8Z54 - chains A and B; structure by X-ray diffraction, 1.45 A resolution.

[Chain A]
Protein: NAD-dependent protein deacylase sirtuin-5, mitochondrial
Organism: Homo sapiens
Notes: EC 2.3.1.-
UniProt: Q9NXA8 (SIR5_HUMAN); residues 36-302 here = UniProt positions 36-302
Sequence (274 residues; row label = number of the first residue in the row):
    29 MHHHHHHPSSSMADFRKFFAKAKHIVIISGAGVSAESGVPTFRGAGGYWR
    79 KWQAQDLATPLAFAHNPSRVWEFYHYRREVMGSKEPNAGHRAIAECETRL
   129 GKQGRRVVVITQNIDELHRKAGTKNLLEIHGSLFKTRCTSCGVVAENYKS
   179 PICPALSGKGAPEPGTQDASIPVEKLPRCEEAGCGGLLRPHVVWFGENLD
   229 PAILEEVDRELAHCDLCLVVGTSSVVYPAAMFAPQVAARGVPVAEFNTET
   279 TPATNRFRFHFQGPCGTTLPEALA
Not modelled in the structure: 29-35
Construct notes: initiating methionine (29); expression tag (30-35)
Curated features (UniProtKB/Swiss-Prot):
  - active site: His-158 (Proton acceptor)
  - binding site (NAD(+)): Gln-140 to Asp-143, Gly-249 to Ser-251, Asn-275 to Glu-277, Cys-293
  - binding site (substrate): Tyr-102, Arg-105
  - binding site (Zn(2+)): Cys-166, Cys-169, Cys-207, Cys-212
  - mutagenesis: Thr-69 (T69A: Abolishes enzyme activity), Tyr-102 (Y102F: Increases the KM for desuccinylation), Arg-105 (R105M: Increases the KM for desuccinylation. Does not affect deacetylase activity), His-158 (H158A: Abolishes desuccinylation and deglutarylation activity)
Metal / ion sites: Zn2+: Cys-166, Cys-169, Cys-207, Cys-212

[Chain B]
Protein: Peroxiredoxin-1 fragment
UniProt: Q06830 (PRDX1_HUMAN); residues 116-124 here correspond to UniProt positions 191-199 (UniProt number = residue number + 75)
Sequence (9 residues; row label = number of the first residue in the row):
   116 SKEYFSKQK
Not modelled in the structure: 116-119, 124
Modified positions: Lys-122 ((2S)-2-azanyl-6-[(4-hydroxy-4-oxo-butanoyl)amino]hexanoic acid; SLL)

[Chain A / chain B interface]
Pairs across the interface (25; chain A residue first):
  Ala-86(A) with Lys-122(B)
  Tyr-102(A) with Lys-122(B)
  Arg-105(A) with Lys-122(B)
  Ile-142(A) with Lys-122(B)
  His-158(A) with Lys-122(B)
  Val-220(A) with Lys-122(B)
  Val-221(A) with Lys-122(B)
  Trp-222(A) with Lys-122(B)
  Phe-223(A) with Lys-122(B); Gln-123(B)
  Gly-224(A) with Ser-121(B); Lys-122(B), hydrogen bond (backbone-backbone)
  Glu-225(A) with Ser-121(B); Lys-122(B), hydrogen bond (backbone-backbone)
  Asn-226(A) with Phe-120(B); Ser-121(B)
  Leu-227(A) with Phe-120(B), hydrogen bond (backbone-backbone)
  Leu-232(A) with Phe-120(B), hydrophobic
  Val-253(A) with Gln-123(B)
  Val-254(A) with Gln-123(B)
  Tyr-255(A) with Ser-121(B); Lys-122(B); Gln-123(B), hydrogen bond (backbone-backbone)
  Pro-256(A) with Phe-120(B), hydrophobic; Ser-121(B)
Also at the interface, not in a pair above, chain A (19 interface residues in all): Gln-140

[Summary]
The interface between chain A and chain B involves 19 residues on one side and 4 on the other, with 4 hydrogen
bonds. Main-chain hydrogen bonds include Gly-224(A)/Lys-122(B), Glu-225(A)/Lys-122(B) and
Leu-227(A)/Phe-120(B).
Chain A is NAD-dependent protein deacylase sirtuin-5, mitochondrial (Homo sapiens) and chain B is
Peroxiredoxin-1 fragment; the structure, Crystal structure of human SIRT5 in complex with succinylated Prx1
fragment, was determined by X-ray diffraction together with 8Z55, 8Z56, 8Z57 and 8Z58 from the same study.
